Entry 7R5K (electron microscopy, 12.00 A resolution (very low resolution: no residue pairs are listed; an interface is given only as per-side residue counts)); this record covers chains J4 and W0 of the 101 polymer chains in the assembly.

# Chain J4
Molecule: Nuclear pore glycoprotein p62
Organism: Homo sapiens
Reference sequence: P37198 (NUP62_HUMAN); residue numbers follow UniProt; this construct covers 1-522
Chain sequence (522 residues; row label = number of the first residue in the row):
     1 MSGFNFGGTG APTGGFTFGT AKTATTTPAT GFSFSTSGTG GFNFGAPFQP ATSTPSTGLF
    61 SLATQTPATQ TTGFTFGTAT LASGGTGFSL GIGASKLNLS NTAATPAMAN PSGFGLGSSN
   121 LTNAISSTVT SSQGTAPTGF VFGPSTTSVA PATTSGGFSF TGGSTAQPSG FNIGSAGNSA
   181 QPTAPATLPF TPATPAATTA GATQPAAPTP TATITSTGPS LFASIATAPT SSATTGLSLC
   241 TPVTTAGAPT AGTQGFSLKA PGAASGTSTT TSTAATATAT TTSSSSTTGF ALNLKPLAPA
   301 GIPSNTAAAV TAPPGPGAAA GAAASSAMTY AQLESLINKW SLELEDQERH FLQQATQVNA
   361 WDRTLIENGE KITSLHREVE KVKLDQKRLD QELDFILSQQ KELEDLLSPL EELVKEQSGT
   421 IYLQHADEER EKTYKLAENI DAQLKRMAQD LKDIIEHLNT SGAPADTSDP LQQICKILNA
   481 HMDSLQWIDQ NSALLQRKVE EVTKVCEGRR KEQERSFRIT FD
Disordered / not traced: 1-331, 503-522
UniProt features mapped onto this chain:
  - modified residue: S2 (N-acetylserine), S408 (Phosphoserine), S418 (Phosphoserine)
  - glycosylation: T373 (O-linked (GlcNAc) threonine), S468 (O-linked (GlcNAc) serine)
  - natural variant: Q391 (Q391P: In SNDI)

# Chain W0
Molecule: Nuclear pore complex protein Nup88
Organism: Homo sapiens
Reference sequence: Q99567 (NUP88_HUMAN); numbering as in UniProt (aligned over 1-741)
Chain sequence (741 residues; row label = number of the first residue in the row):
     1 MAAAEGPVGD GELWQTWLPN HVVFLRLREG LKNQSPTEAE KPASSSLPSS PPPQLLTRNV
    61 VFGLGGELFL WDGEDSSFLV VRLRGPSGGG EEPALSQYQR LLCINPPLFE IYQVLLSPTQ
   121 HHVALIGIKG LMVLELPKRW GKNSEFEGGK STVNCSTTPV AERFFTSSTS LTLKHAAWYP
   181 SEILDPHVVL LTSDNVIRIY SLREPQTPTN VIILSEAEEE SLVLNKGRAY TASLGETAVA
   241 FDFGPLAAVP KTLFGQNGKD EVVAYPLYIL YENGETFLTY ISLLHSPGNI GKLLGPLPMH
   301 PAAEDNYGYD ACAVLCLPCV PNILVIATES GMLYHCVVLE GEEEDDHTSE KSWDSRIDLI
   361 PSLYVFECVE LELALKLASG EDDPFDSDFS CPVKLHRDPK CPSRYHCTHE AGVHSVGLTW
   421 IHKLHKFLGS DEEDKDSLQE LSTEQKCFVE HILCTKPLPC RQPAPIRGFW IVPDILGPTM
   481 ICITSTYECL IWPLLSTVHP ASPPLLCTRE DVEVAESPLR VLAETPDSFE KHIRSILQRS
   541 VANPAFLKAS EKDIAPPPEE CLQLLSRATQ VFREQYILKQ DLAKEEIQRR VKLLCDQKKK
   601 QLEDLSYCRE ERKSLREMAE RLADKYEEAK EKQEDIMNRM KKLLHSFHSE LPVLSDSERD
   661 MKKELQLIPD QLRHLGNAIK QVTMKKDYQQ QKMEKVLSLP KPTIILSAYQ RKCIQSILKE
   721 EGEHIREMVK QINDIRNHVN F
Disordered / not traced: 1-6
UniProt features mapped onto this chain:
  - modified residue: A2 (N-acetylalanine), S35 (Phosphoserine), S50 (Phosphoserine), S379 (Phosphoserine), S437 (Phosphoserine), S442 (Phosphoserine), S517 (Phosphoserine), T525 (Phosphothreonine), S540 (Phosphoserine), S698 (Phosphoserine)
  - natural variant: D434 (D434Y: In FADS4), R509 to F741 (deletion: In FADS4), E634 (deletion: In FADS4)

# Interface between chain J4 and chain W0
At this resolution (12 A) residue pairs are not listed: 79 residues of chain J4 and 93 of chain W0 lie at the interface.

# In short
The interface between chain J4 and chain W0 involves 79 residues on one side and 93 on the other.
Chain J4 is Nuclear pore glycoprotein p62 and chain W0 is Nuclear pore complex protein Nup88, both from Homo
sapiens; the structure, Human nuclear pore complex (constricted), was determined by electron microscopy,
deposited together with 7R5J and 7R1Y.
